PDB entry 3VNL | X-ray diffraction, 2.15 A resolution | chains A and C of the 4 polymer chains in the assembly

Chain A (and C):
Molecule: Xylose isomerase domain protein TIM barrel
From: Clostridium cellulolyticum
Notes: chain C of this document is another copy of the same molecule, construct and numbering; everything in this record applies to it too
Reference sequence: B8I944 (B8I944_CLOCE); numbering as in UniProt (aligned over 1-293)
Sequence (294 residues; each row starts with the number of its first residue; numbering starts at 0):
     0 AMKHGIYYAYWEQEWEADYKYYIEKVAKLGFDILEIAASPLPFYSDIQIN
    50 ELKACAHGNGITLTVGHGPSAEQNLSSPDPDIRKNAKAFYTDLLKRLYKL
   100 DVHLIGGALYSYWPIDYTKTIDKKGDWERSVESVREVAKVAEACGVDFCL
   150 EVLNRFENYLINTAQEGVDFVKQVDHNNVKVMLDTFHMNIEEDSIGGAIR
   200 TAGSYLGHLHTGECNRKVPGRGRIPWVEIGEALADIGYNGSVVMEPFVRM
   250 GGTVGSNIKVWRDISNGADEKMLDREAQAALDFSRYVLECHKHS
Not modelled in the structure: 291-293 (chain C: 0, 289-293)
Sequence notes: expression tag (0)
Curated features (UniProtKB/Swiss-Prot):
  - active site (Proton donor/acceptor): Glu150, Glu244
  - binding site (substrate): Tyr6, Ala107, Glu156, Asp183 to His186, Arg215
  - binding site (Mn(2+)): Glu150, Asp183, His209, Glu244
Metal / ion sites: Mn2+: Glu150, Asp183, His209, Glu244 (together with D-tagatose)
Ligand contacts: D-tagatose (TAG): Tyr6, Trp14, Gly65, His66, Gly67, Gly105, Gly106, Trp112, Glu150, Leu152, Glu156, Asp183, His186, His209, Arg215, Glu244, Phe246, Ile257
From the paper describing this entry:
  - binding site for D-tagatose: Glu244

Chain A / chain C interface:
Contacting residue pairs - 5 pairs, chain A then chain C:
  Ser193(A) - Glu230(C)  hydrogen bond
  Gly196(A) - Glu230(C)
  Arg199(A) - Arg199(C)
  Arg199(A) - Glu230(C)  salt bridge
  Glu230(A) - Ser193(C)  hydrogen bond
Also at the interface, not in a pair above, chain C (4 interface residues in all): Asp192

In short:
Chain A and chain C each contribute 4 residues to their interface; the contacts include 2 hydrogen bonds and 1
salt bridge. Polar contacts include Arg199(A)-Glu230(C) and Ser193(A)-Glu230(C). Chain A binds D-tagatose.
From the paper: a binding site for D-tagatose at Glu244(A).
Both chains are Xylose isomerase domain protein TIM barrel (Clostridium cellulolyticum). Entry 3VNL (Crystal
structures of D-Psicose 3-epimerase with D-tagatose from Clostridium cellulolyticum H10) was determined by
X-ray diffraction together with 3VNI, 3VNJ, 3VNK and 3VNM from the same study.
